PDB entry 9R35 | X-ray diffraction, 2.70 A resolution | chains B and b of the 8 polymer chains in the assembly

== Chain B ==
Protein: XRE anti-toxin
Organism: Pseudomonas putida KT2440
UniProtKB: A0A179RFM7 (A0A179RFM7_PSEPU); numbering as in UniProt (aligned over 1-149)
Amino-acid sequence (149 residues; row label = number of the first residue in the row):
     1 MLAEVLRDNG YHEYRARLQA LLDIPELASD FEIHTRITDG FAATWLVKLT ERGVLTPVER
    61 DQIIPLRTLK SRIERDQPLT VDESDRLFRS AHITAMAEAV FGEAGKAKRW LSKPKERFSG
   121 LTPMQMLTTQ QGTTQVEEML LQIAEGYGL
From the paper describing this entry:
  - binding site for DNA reverse: Arg60, Arg75
  - binding site for DNA reverse: Arg67, Thr68, Arg72, Gln77
  - binding site for DNA reverse: Lys70
  - binding site for DNA forward: Arg67, Thr68, Ser71
  - binding site for DNA forward (chain b): Arg60, Lys70
  - binding site for DNA forward: Arg72

== Chain b ==
Molecule: DNA forward
Sequence (30 nucleotides; each row starts with the number of its first residue; numbers below 1 keep their minus sign (DC-6 is residue -6)):
    -6 CATACTTGTC GGCAAATGCC GAAAAGGAGC
Not modelled in the structure: -6 to 0, 22-23

== Chain B / chain b interface ==
Residue-residue contacts (7; chain B residue first):
  Pro57(B) - DG4(b)  sugar contact
  Pro57(B) - DG5(b)  phosphate contact
  Arg60(B) - DG5(b)  salt bridge to the phosphate
  Leu66(B) - DG5(b)  sugar contact
  Leu66(B) - DC6(b)  phosphate contact
  Arg67(B) - DA7(b)  base contact
  Lys70(B) - DC6(b)  salt bridge to the phosphate
Other interface residues (no listed pair), chain B (6 interface residues in all): Thr56
Other interface residues (no listed pair), chain b (5 interface residues in all): DA8

== In short ==
6 residues of chain B face 5 of chain b across their interface, with 2 salt bridges. Among the polar pairs are
Arg60(B)-DG5(b) and Lys70(B)-DC6(b). The paper reports a binding site for DNA reverse at Arg60(B), Arg75(B)
and Arg67(B) among others; a binding site for DNA forward at Arg67(B), Thr68(B) and Ser71(B) among others.
Here chain B is XRE anti-toxin (Pseudomonas putida KT2440) and chain b is DNA forward. Entry 9R35 (Crystal
structure of the Pseudomonas putida Xre-RES toxin-antitoxin complex bound to promoter DNA) was determined by
X-ray diffraction.
